6Z5S - chains M and L of the 32 polymer chains in the assembly; structure by electron microscopy, 2.65 A resolution.

== Chain M ==
Protein: Reaction center protein M chain
Organism: Rhodopseudomonas palustris (strain ATCC BAA-98 / CGA009)
UniProtKB: A0A4Z7 (A0A4Z7_RHOPA); residues 1-307 here = UniProt positions 1-307
Amino-acid sequence (307 residues; row label = number of the first residue in the row):
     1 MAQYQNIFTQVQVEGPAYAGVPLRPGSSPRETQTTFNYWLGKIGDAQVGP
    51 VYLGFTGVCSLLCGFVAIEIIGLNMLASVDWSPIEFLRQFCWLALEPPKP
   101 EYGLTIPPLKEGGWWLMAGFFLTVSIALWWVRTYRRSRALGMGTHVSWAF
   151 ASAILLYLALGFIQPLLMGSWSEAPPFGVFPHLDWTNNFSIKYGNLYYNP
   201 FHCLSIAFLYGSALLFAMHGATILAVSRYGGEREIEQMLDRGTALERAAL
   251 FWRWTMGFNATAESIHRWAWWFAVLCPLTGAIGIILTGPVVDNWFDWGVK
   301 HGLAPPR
Unresolved in the structure: 1-3, 303-307
Metal / ion sites: Fe ion: His219, Glu234, His266 (shared with His191(L), His231(L) of chain L)
Small-molecule neighbours:
  - 6PL ((4S,7R)-4-hydroxy-N,N,N-trimethyl-9-oxo-7-[(palmitoyloxy)methyl]-3,5,8-trioxa-4-phosphahexacosan-1-aminium 4-oxide), molecule 1: Leu167, Ile282, Ile285, Leu286, Gly288, Pro289, Val290, Val291, Asp292
  - 6PL, molecule 2: Pro200, Cys203, Leu204, Ala207, Phe272, Trp297, His301
  - bacteriochlorophyll a (BCL), molecule 1: Phe55, Ala127, Leu128
  - bacteriochlorophyll a (BCL), molecule 2: Leu61, Leu122, Trp129, Tyr157, Leu160, Pro175, Val179, His182, Leu183, Thr186
  - bacteriochlorophyll a (BCL), molecule 3: Ile68, Ile71, Leu122, Ile126, Phe150, Ala153, Ile154, Leu156, Tyr157, Leu160, Phe177, Trp185, Thr186, Asn187, Phe189, Ser190, Leu196, Tyr197, His202, Ser205, Ile206, Leu209, Tyr210, Cys276, Gly280, Ala281, Gly283, Ile284
  - bacteriochlorophyll a (BCL), molecule 4: Thr186, Tyr197, Tyr210
  - bacteriochlorophyll a (BCL), molecule 5: Tyr197, His202, Cys203, Ile206, Ala207, Tyr210, Gly211, Leu214, Phe272
  - bacteriopheophytin a (BPH), molecule 1: Ser60, Leu61, Gly64, Phe65, Ile68, Leu122, Ser125, Ile126, Trp129, Thr133, Val146, Ala149, Phe150, Ala153, Ala273, Val274, Pro277
  - bacteriopheophytin a (BPH), molecule 2: Tyr210, Ala213, Leu214, Ala217, Met218, Trp252, Thr255, Met256
  - phosphatidylglycerol (PGT; (1S)-2-{[{[(2R)-2,3-dihydroxypropyl]oxy}(hydroxy)phosphoryl]oxy}-1-[(palmitoyloxy)methyl]ethyl stearate): Leu155, Ile163, Leu167, Leu278, Ile282, Ile285
  - QAK ((6R,10S,14R,19R,23S,24E,27S,28E)-2,6,10,14,19,23,27,31-octamethyldotriaconta-24,28-dien-2-ol): Ile68, Glu69, Ile71, Gly72, Leu73, Met75, Leu76, Phe90, Ile106, Trp115, Leu116, Gly119, Phe120, Thr123, Tyr157, Gly161, Phe162, Trp171, Pro175, Pro176, Phe177, Gly178, Val179, His182
  - ubiquinone-10 (U10), molecule 1: Leu76, Phe86, Leu87, Phe90, Cys91, Trp92
  - ubiquinone-10 (U10), molecule 2: Leu214, Leu215, Met218, His219, Thr222, Ile223, Leu245, Ala248, Ala249, Trp252, Met256, Phe258, Asn259, Ala260, Thr261, Ile265, Trp268, Phe272

== Chain L ==
Protein: Reaction center protein L chain
Organism: Rhodopseudomonas palustris (strain ATCC BAA-98 / CGA009)
UniProtKB: O83005 (RCEL_RHOPA); residues 1-277 here = UniProt positions 1-277
Amino-acid sequence (277 residues; each row starts with the number of its first residue):
     1 MAMLSFEKKYRVRGGTLIGGDLFDFWVGPFYVGIFGVMTVFFALIGIALI
    51 AWNTALGPTWNLWQISVNPPDAKYGLGFAPLAEGGIWQWVSICATGAFVT
   101 WALREVEICRKLGIGFHVPFAFSFAIFAYVTLVVIRPVLMGSWSYGFPYG
   151 IFTHLDWVSNTGYSYGQFHYNPAHMIAITFFFTTCLALALHGGLVLSALN
   201 PDRGEPVKSPEHENTVFRDLVGYSIGTIGIHRLGLFLALSAVFFSAVCMI
   251 ISGPVLAEGGSWPDWWNWWRNLPIWNP
Unresolved in the structure: 1
Metal / ion sites: Fe ion: His191, His231 (shared with His219(M), Glu234(M), His266(M) of chain M)
Small-molecule neighbours:
  - 6PL ((4S,7R)-4-hydroxy-N,N,N-trimethyl-9-oxo-7-[(palmitoyloxy)methyl]-3,5,8-trioxa-4-phosphahexacosan-1-aminium 4-oxide), molecule 1: Phe25, Trp26, Val27, Gly28, Val40, Leu44
  - 6PL, molecule 2: Asn61, Trp63, Phe152
  - bacteriochlorophyll a (BCL), molecule 1: Ile47, Ile50, Phe98, Tyr129, Leu132, Phe147, Ile151, Phe152, His154, Leu155, Val158
  - bacteriochlorophyll a (BCL), molecule 2: Phe98, Phe122, Ala125, Ile126, Ala128, Tyr129, Leu132, Trp157, Val158, Ser159, Thr161, Gly162, Tyr163, Phe168, His169, His174, Ala177, Ile178, Phe181, Phe182, Val242, Ser245, Ala246, Cys248, Met249
  - bacteriochlorophyll a (BCL), molecule 3: Val158, Tyr163, His169, Phe182
  - bacteriochlorophyll a (BCL), molecule 4: His169, Met175, Ile178, Thr179, Phe182, Thr183, Leu186, Leu220, Val221
  - bacteriopheophytin a (BPH), molecule 1: Thr39, Phe42, Ala43, Gly46, Ile47, Ile50, Val90, Cys93, Ala94, Ala97, Phe98, Trp101, Glu105, Val118, Ala121, Phe122, Phe124, Ala125, Phe147, Pro148, Tyr149, Gly150, Ile151, His154, Phe181, Ala238, Leu239, Val242
  - bacteriopheophytin a (BPH), molecule 2: Phe182, Cys185, Leu186, Ala189, Leu190, Leu220, Val221
  - ubiquinone-10 (U10), molecule 1: Phe30, Tyr31, Val32, Gly36, Val37, Val40, Trp101, Arg104
  - ubiquinone-10 (U10), molecule 2: Leu76, Phe78, Trp87, Gln88, Ser91, Ile92, Thr95, Val133, Val134, Val138, Trp143
  - ubiquinone-10 (U10), molecule 3: Trp266, Trp268, Trp269
Swiss-Prot annotation at these positions:
  - binding site ((7R,8Z)-bacteriochlorophyll b): His154, His174
  - binding site (Fe cation): His191, His231
  - binding site (a ubiquinone): Phe217
From the paper describing this entry:
  - binding site for ubiquinone-10: Trp143, Trp269
  - conformationally variable residues (helix shift, side-chain flip): Ser209, Phe217, Val221, Tyr223

== How chain M and chain L interact ==
Contacting residue pairs - 179 pairs, chain M then chain L:
  Gln5(M) - His117(L)
  Asn6(M) - Arg232(L)  hydrogen bond (backbone-side chain)
  Ile7(M) - Arg232(L)  hydrogen bond (backbone-side chain)
  Phe8(M) - Arg232(L)
  Thr9(M) - Arg232(L)
  Tyr18(M) - Glu211(L)
  Gly20(M) - Thr215(L)
  Val21(M) - His212(L)
  Val21(M) - Thr215(L)
  Arg24(M) - Glu205(L)  salt bridge
  Arg30(M) - Thr215(L)
  Leu40(M) - Tyr223(L)  hydrophobic
  Ile43(M) - Gly229(L)
  Ile43(M) - Arg232(L)  hydrogen bond (backbone-side chain)
  Gly44(M) - Ile225(L)
  Asp45(M) - Asn214(L)
  Asp45(M) - Ser224(L)
  Asp45(M) - Ile225(L)  hydrogen bond (backbone-backbone)
  Gln47(M) - Arg218(L)
  Gln47(M) - Tyr223(L)
  Gln47(M) - Ser224(L)
  Val48(M) - Gly222(L)
  Val48(M) - Tyr223(L)  hydrophobic
  Gly49(M) - Arg218(L)  hydrogen bond (backbone-side chain)
  Pro50(M) - Asp219(L)
  Val51(M) - Gly222(L)
  Tyr52(M) - Asp219(L)
  Ile84(M) - Trp275(L)  hydrophobic
  Leu87(M) - Trp269(L)  hydrogen bond (backbone-side chain)
  Leu87(M) - Trp275(L)  hydrophobic
  Arg88(M) - Trp269(L)  hydrogen bond (backbone-side chain)
  Arg88(M) - Arg270(L)  hydrogen bond (side chain-backbone)
  Arg88(M) - Trp275(L)
  Arg88(M) - Asn276(L)
  Gln89(M) - Arg270(L)  hydrogen bond
  Trp92(M) - Trp266(L)  hydrophobic
  Trp92(M) - Arg270(L)
  Trp129(M) - Leu220(L)
  Arg132(M) - Asp219(L)  hydrogen bond (side chain-backbone)
  Thr133(M) - Leu220(L)
  Arg136(M) - Asp219(L)
  Arg138(M) - Asp202(L)
  Leu140(M) - Lys208(L)
  Leu140(M) - His212(L)
  Gly141(M) - Pro201(L)
  Gly141(M) - Asp202(L)  hydrogen bond (backbone-backbone)
  Gly141(M) - Glu205(L)
  Gly141(M) - Lys208(L)
  Met142(M) - Ser197(L)
  Met142(M) - Ala198(L)  hydrophobic
  Met142(M) - Asp202(L)
  Met142(M) - His212(L)
  Met142(M) - Val216(L)  hydrophobic
  Gly143(M) - Ser197(L)  hydrogen bond (backbone-side chain)
  Gly143(M) - Asn200(L)
  Gly143(M) - Pro201(L)
  His145(M) - Gly193(L)
  His145(M) - Leu196(L)
  His145(M) - Ser197(L)  hydrogen bond
  His145(M) - Asn200(L)
  Val146(M) - Leu190(L)  hydrophobic
  Val146(M) - Gly193(L)
  Val146(M) - Leu194(L)
  Val146(M) - Leu220(L)  hydrophobic
  Ala149(M) - Ala189(L)  hydrophobic
  Phe180(M) - Tyr170(L)  hydrophobic
  Phe180(M) - Trp266(L)  hydrophobic
  Leu183(M) - Gln167(L)  hydrogen bond (backbone-side chain)
  Leu183(M) - His169(L)
  Asp184(M) - Gln167(L)
  Asp184(M) - Tyr170(L)  hydrogen bond
  Asn187(M) - Tyr163(L)  hydrogen bond
  Asn187(M) - Gln167(L)
  Ile191(M) - Tyr163(L)
  Tyr197(M) - Phe152(L)
  Tyr197(M) - Leu155(L)
  Tyr197(M) - Val158(L)
  Tyr197(M) - Ser159(L)
  Tyr198(M) - Phe152(L)
  Tyr198(M) - Asp156(L)  hydrogen bond
  Cys203(M) - Phe152(L)  hydrophobic
  Leu209(M) - Cys185(L)  hydrophobic
  Ser212(M) - Cys185(L)
  Ser212(M) - Leu188(L)
  Ala213(M) - Phe181(L)  hydrophobic
  Ala213(M) - Thr184(L)
  Ala213(M) - Ala238(L)
  Phe216(M) - Thr184(L)
  Phe216(M) - Ala187(L)  hydrophobic
  Phe216(M) - Leu188(L)  hydrophobic
  Phe216(M) - Ile230(L)
  Phe216(M) - Gly234(L)
  Ala217(M) - Leu235(L)
  Ala217(M) - Ala238(L)  hydrophobic
  His219(M) - His191(L)  hydrogen bond
  His219(M) - His231(L)  hydrogen bond
  Gly220(M) - His231(L)
  Ala221(M) - His117(L)
  Ala221(M) - Val118(L)  hydrophobic
  Ala221(M) - Leu235(L)  hydrophobic
  Thr222(M) - Val118(L)
  Ile223(M) - His231(L)
  Leu224(M) - His117(L)
  Leu224(M) - Ile228(L)  hydrophobic
  Leu224(M) - Arg232(L)
  Leu224(M) - Leu235(L)  hydrophobic
  Ala225(M) - Ile114(L)
  Ala225(M) - Gly115(L)  hydrogen bond (backbone-backbone)
  Ala225(M) - His117(L)
  Val226(M) - Ile114(L)  hydrophobic
  Ser227(M) - Ile228(L)
  Arg228(M) - Gly113(L)  hydrogen bond (side chain-backbone)
  Arg228(M) - Ile114(L)
  Arg228(M) - Gly115(L)
  Tyr229(M) - Gly113(L)  hydrogen bond (side chain-backbone)
  Glu232(M) - Thr227(L)
  Glu232(M) - Ile228(L)
  Glu234(M) - His191(L)  salt bridge
  Glu234(M) - His231(L)  salt bridge
  Ile235(M) - Ala198(L)  hydrophobic
  Ile235(M) - Leu199(L)  hydrophobic
  Ile235(M) - Val207(L)  hydrophobic
  Ile235(M) - Lys208(L)
  Ile235(M) - Glu213(L)
  Leu239(M) - Val207(L)  hydrophobic
  Arg241(M) - Phe6(L)
  Thr243(M) - Tyr10(L)  hydrogen bond
  Glu246(M) - Phe6(L)
  Glu246(M) - Lys9(L)  salt bridge
  Glu246(M) - Tyr10(L)  hydrogen bond
  Arg247(M) - Tyr10(L)
  Arg247(M) - Leu112(L)  hydrogen bond (side chain-backbone)
  Leu250(M) - Leu4(L)  hydrophobic
  Leu250(M) - Glu7(L)
  Leu250(M) - Tyr10(L)  hydrophobic
  Leu250(M) - Leu112(L)  hydrophobic
  Phe251(M) - Glu105(L)
  Phe251(M) - Ile108(L)  hydrophobic
  Phe251(M) - Cys109(L)  hydrophobic
  Phe251(M) - Leu112(L)
  Phe251(M) - Ile114(L)  hydrophobic
  Phe251(M) - Val118(L)  hydrophobic
  Trp252(M) - Val118(L)  hydrophobic
  Arg253(M) - Leu4(L)
  Arg253(M) - Pro29(L)
  Trp254(M) - Glu7(L)  hydrogen bond
  Trp254(M) - Tyr10(L)
  Trp254(M) - Arg11(L)
  Trp254(M) - Trp26(L)
  Trp254(M) - Pro29(L)
  Trp254(M) - Phe30(L)
  Trp254(M) - Tyr31(L)  hydrogen bond (backbone-backbone)
  Trp254(M) - Arg104(L)  hydrogen bond (backbone-side chain)
  Trp254(M) - Ile108(L)
  Trp254(M) - Leu112(L)  hydrophobic
  Thr255(M) - Phe30(L)
  Thr255(M) - Trp101(L)
  Thr255(M) - Arg104(L)  hydrogen bond (backbone-side chain)
  Thr255(M) - Glu105(L)
  Thr255(M) - Ile108(L)
  Met256(M) - Phe30(L)
  Gly257(M) - Pro29(L)
  Gly257(M) - Phe30(L)
  Asn259(M) - Leu4(L)
  Glu263(M) - Leu196(L)
  Glu263(M) - Leu199(L)
  Glu263(M) - Asn200(L)
  His266(M) - His191(L)  hydrogen bond
  His266(M) - Gly192(L)
  His266(M) - Val195(L)
  His266(M) - Leu196(L)
  Arg267(M) - Leu196(L)
  Arg267(M) - Asn200(L)  hydrogen bond
  Ala269(M) - Leu188(L)
  Trp270(M) - Gly193(L)
  Trp270(M) - Leu196(L)  hydrophobic
  Ala273(M) - Cys185(L)
  Ala273(M) - Ala189(L)  hydrophobic
  Gly302(M) - Gln64(L)
Other interface residues (no listed pair), chain M (94 interface residues in all): Lys42, Ala46, Thr144, Thr186, Asn195, Met218, Met238, Ala249, Cys276
Other interface residues (no listed pair), chain L (91 interface residues in all): Asn61, Trp63, Lys111, Ala121, Met175, Phe182, Ser209, Pro210, Gly226, Asn271, Ile274

== In short ==
Chain M and chain L form an interface of 94 and 91 residues respectively; the contacts include 31 hydrogen
bonds and 4 salt bridges. Among the polar pairs are Arg24(M)-Glu205(L), Glu234(M)-His191(L) and
Glu234(M)-His231(L). From the paper: a binding site for ubiquinone-10 at Trp143(L) and Trp269(L);
conformational variability at Ser209(L), Phe217(L) and Val221(L) among others.
Here chain M is Reaction center protein M chain and chain L is Reaction center protein L chain, both from
Rhodopseudomonas palustris (strain ATCC BAA-98 / CGA009). Entry 6Z5S (RC-LH1(14)-W complex from
Rhodopseudomonas palustris) was determined by electron microscopy together with 6Z5R from the same study.
